Entry 7CGE (electron microscopy, 2.90 A resolution); this record covers chains B and F of the 12 polymer chains in the assembly.

[Chain B]
Protein: Phospholipid ABC transporter ATP-binding protein MlaF
Source organism: Escherichia coli (strain K12)
Reference sequence: A0A4V3YUQ9 (A0A4V3YUQ9_ECOLI); residues 1-269 here = UniProt positions 1-269
Amino-acid sequence (269 residues; each row starts with the number of its first residue):
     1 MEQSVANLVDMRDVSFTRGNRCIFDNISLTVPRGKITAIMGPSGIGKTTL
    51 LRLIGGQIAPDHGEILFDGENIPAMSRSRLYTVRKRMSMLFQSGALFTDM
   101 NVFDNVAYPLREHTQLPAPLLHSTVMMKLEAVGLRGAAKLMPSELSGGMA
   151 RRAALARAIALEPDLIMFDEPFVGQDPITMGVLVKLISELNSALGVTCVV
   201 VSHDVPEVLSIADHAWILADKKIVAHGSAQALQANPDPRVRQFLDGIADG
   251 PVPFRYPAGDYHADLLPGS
Disordered / not traced: 1-4, 268-269
Reported in the primary citation:
  - mutagenesis - E170Q: decreased catalytic activity

[Chain F]
Protein: Lipid asymmetry maintenance protein MlaB
Source organism: Escherichia coli (strain K12)
Reference sequence: A0A4S5B5E3 (A0A4S5B5E3_ECOLI); residue numbers follow UniProt; this construct covers 1-97
Amino-acid sequence (97 residues; row label = number of the first residue in the row):
     1 MSESLSWMQTGDTLALSGELDQDVLLPLWEMREEAVKGITCIDLSRVSRV
    51 DTGGLALLLHLIDLAKKQGNNVTLQGVNDKVYTLAKLYNLPADVLPR
Disordered / not traced: 1-3
Reported in the primary citation:
  - mutagenesis - Q22A, T52A: decreased growth in response to SDS/EDTA

[How chain B and chain F interact]
Residue-residue contacts (9; chain B residue first):
  R255(B) - N89(F)
  Y261(B) - Y88(F)  hydrogen bond (side chain-backbone)
  Y261(B) - N89(F)  hydrogen bond (side chain-backbone)
  Y261(B) - P91(F)
  H262(B) - V94(F)
  L265(B) - L90(F)  hydrophobic
  L266(B) - L59(F)
  L266(B) - H60(F)
  L266(B) - D63(F)
Interface features reported in the paper:
  - interface residues, chain B: Y261(B)
  - interface residues, chain F: L59(F), L90(F)

[Overview]
Chain B and chain F form an interface of 5 and 8 residues respectively; the contacts include 2 hydrogen bonds.
Polar pairs include Y261(B)-Y88(F) and Y261(B)-N89(F). The paper reports that Q22A and T52A of chain F reduce
growth in response to SDS/EDTA; interface residues Y261(B) and L59(F) among others.
Chain B is Phospholipid ABC transporter ATP-binding protein MlaF and chain F is Lipid asymmetry maintenance
protein MlaB, both from Escherichia coli (strain K12); the structure, The overall structure of nucleotide free
MlaFEDB complex, was determined by electron microscopy together with 7CGN and 7CH0 from the same study.
